5D50 - chains G and F of the 8 polymer chains in the assembly; structure by X-ray diffraction, 2.49 A resolution.

[Chain G (and F)]
Molecule: Anti-repressor protein
From: Salmonella phage SPC32H
Notes: chain F of this document is another copy of the same molecule, construct and numbering; everything in this record applies to it too
Reference sequence: T1SA45 (T1SA45_9CAUD); residues 1-86 here = UniProt positions 1-86
Sequence (86 residues; numbered 1 to 86; the number before each row is that of its first residue):
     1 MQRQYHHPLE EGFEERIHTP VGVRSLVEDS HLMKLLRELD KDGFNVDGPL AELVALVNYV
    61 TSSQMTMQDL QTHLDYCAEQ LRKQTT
Not modelled in the structure: 1-9 (chain F: 1-19)
From the paper describing this entry:
  - self-association interface (contacts with another copy of this molecule); pairs are residue here / residue on that copy: N58-H18 (hydrogen bond), Y76-D69 (hydrogen bond)

[How chain G and chain F interact]
Residue-residue contacts - 33 pairs, chain G then chain F:
  P20(G) with K83(F); Q84(F); T85(F); T86(F)
  V21(G) with T86(F)
  R24(G) with T85(F), hydrogen bond (side chain-backbone)
  Q64(G) with Q84(F); T85(F)
  M67(G) with L81(F), hydrophobic; Q84(F)
  Q68(G) with T85(F)
  L70(G) with L81(F), hydrophobic
  Q71(G) with L81(F); T85(F)
  L74(G) with L74(F), hydrophobic; C77(F), hydrophobic; A78(F); L81(F), hydrophobic
  C77(G) with L74(F), hydrophobic
  A78(G) with L74(F)
  L81(G) with M67(F), hydrophobic; L70(F), hydrophobic; Q71(F); L74(F), hydrophobic
  R82(G) with Q71(F)
  K83(G) with P20(F)
  Q84(G) with Q64(F); M67(F)
  T85(G) with R24(F), hydrogen bond (backbone-side chain); Q64(F); M67(F); Q71(F), hydrogen bond
  T86(G) with P20(F)
Other interface residues (no listed pair), chain F (16 interface residues in all): Q68, R82

[Overview]
The interface between chain G and chain F involves 17 residues on one side and 16 on the other; the contacts
include 3 hydrogen bonds. Polar pairs include R24(G)-T85(F) and T85(G)-Q71(F). The paper reports a
self-association interface involving N58(G) and Y76(G).
Chain G and chain F are both Anti-repressor protein (Salmonella phage SPC32H); the structure, Crystal
structure of Rep-Ant complex from Salmonella-temperate phage, was determined by X-ray diffraction together
with 5D4Z from the same study.
